Entry 9O5U (electron microscopy, 2.75 A resolution); this record covers chains A and B of the 4 polymer chains in the assembly.

== Chain A (and B) ==
Name: Neuraminidase
Organism: Siamese algae-eater influenza-like virus
Notes: EC 3.2.1.18; chain B of this document is another copy of the same molecule, construct and numbering; everything in this record applies to it too
Reference sequence: A0A866VZH7 (A0A866VZH7_9ORTO); residues -9 to 458 here correspond to UniProt positions 1-468 (UniProt number = residue number + 10)
Sequence (468 residues; numbered -9 to 458; the number before each row is that of its first residue; numbers below 1 keep their minus sign (Met-9 is residue -9)):
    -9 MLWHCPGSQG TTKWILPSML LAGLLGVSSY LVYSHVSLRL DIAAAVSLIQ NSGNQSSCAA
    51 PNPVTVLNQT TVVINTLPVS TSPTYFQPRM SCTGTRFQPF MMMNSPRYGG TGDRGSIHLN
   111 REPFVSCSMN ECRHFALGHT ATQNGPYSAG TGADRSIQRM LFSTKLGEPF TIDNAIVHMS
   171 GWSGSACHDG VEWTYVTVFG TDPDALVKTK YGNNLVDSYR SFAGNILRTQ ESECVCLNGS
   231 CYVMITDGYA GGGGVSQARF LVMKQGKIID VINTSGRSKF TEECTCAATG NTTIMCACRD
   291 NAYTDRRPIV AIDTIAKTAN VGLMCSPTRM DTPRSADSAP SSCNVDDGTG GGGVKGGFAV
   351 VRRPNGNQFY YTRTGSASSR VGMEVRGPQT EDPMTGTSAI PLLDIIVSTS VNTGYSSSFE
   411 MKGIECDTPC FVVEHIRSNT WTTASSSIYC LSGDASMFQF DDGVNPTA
Unresolved in the structure: -9 to 72
Disulfide bonds: Cys82-Cys416, Cys117-Cys122, Cys177-Cys224, Cys226-Cys231, Cys274-Cys288, Cys276-Cys286, Cys315-Cys333, Cys420-Cys440
Glycans and other covalent adducts: N-acetylglucosamine (NAG) linked to Asn281
From the paper describing this entry:
  - post-translational modification sites: Asn281

== Chain A / chain B interface ==
Pairs across the interface (76):
  Gly100(A) with Arg104(B), hydrogen bond (backbone-side chain)
  Thr101(A) with Arg104(B), hydrogen bond (backbone-side chain)
  Asp103(A) with Arg104(B), hydrogen bond (backbone-side chain)
  Arg104(A) with Arg104(B)
  Gly105(A) with Arg104(B)
  Ser106(A) with Arg104(B)
  His108(A) with Tyr98(B)
  His129(A) with Arg97(B), hydrogen bond (backbone-side chain)
  Thr130(A) with Asn94(B); Arg97(B), hydrogen bond (backbone-side chain); Tyr98(B)
  Ala131(A) with Tyr98(B)
  Thr132(A) with Asp103(B), hydrogen bond
  Asn134(A) with Gly102(B); Asp103(B); Arg104(B), hydrogen bond (backbone-side chain)
  Gly135(A) with Asp103(B)
  Pro136(A) with Gly99(B); Asp103(B); Ala458(B)
  Tyr137(A) with Arg97(B); Gly453(B); Val454(B); Asn455(B), hydrogen bond (side chain-backbone); Ala458(B)
  Ile147(A) with Phe448(B), hydrophobic; Gln449(B); Phe450(B), hydrophobic
  Gln148(A) with Asn94(B), hydrogen bond; Arg97(B), hydrogen bond; Phe450(B); Asp451(B), hydrogen bond (side chain-backbone); Asp452(B), hydrogen bond (side chain-backbone)
  Met150(A) with Met92(B), hydrophobic
  Ile162(A) with Pro159(B)
  Asp163(A) with Thr161(B), hydrogen bond; Asp163(B); Asn164(B)
  Ile166(A) with Lys155(B); Gly157(B); Glu158(B)
  Val167(A) with Met91(B); Gly157(B), hydrogen bond (backbone-backbone)
  His168(A) with Phe90(B); Met91(B)
  Met169(A) with Phe90(B); Met91(B)
  Ser170(A) with Phe90(B), hydrogen bond (backbone-backbone); Met91(B); Met92(B), hydrogen bond
  Phe189(A) with Pro89(B), hydrophobic; Phe448(B), hydrophobic
  Gly190(A) with Phe448(B)
  Thr191(A) with Met447(B); Phe448(B)
  Asp194(A) with Ala445(B); Ser446(B), hydrogen bond
  Leu196(A) with Gln88(B); Ser442(B); Ala445(B), hydrophobic
  Lys198(A) with Pro89(B)
  Tyr201(A) with Ile414(B), hydrophobic
  Gly202(A) with Asn120(B)
  Asn203(A) with Asn120(B); Glu121(B); Cys122(B)
  Asn204(A) with Met119(B), hydrogen bond (side chain-backbone); Met411(B); Lys412(B), hydrogen bond (side chain-backbone); Gly413(B)
  Leu205(A) with Met411(B), hydrogen bond (backbone-side chain); Thr418(B); Cys440(B), hydrophobic
  Ser208(A) with Ser442(B); Gly443(B), hydrogen bond (side chain-backbone)
  Arg210(A) with Asp444(B), salt bridge
Interface residues without a listed pair, chain A (43 interface residues in all): Gly102, Ser146, Ala165, Lys200, Gln255
Interface residues without a listed pair, chain B (49 interface residues in all): Pro96, Gly105, Ser118, Leu156, Leu441

== In short ==
43 residues of chain A and 49 residues of chain B are in contact, with 21 hydrogen bonds and 1 salt bridge.
Polar contacts include Arg210(A)-Asp444(B), Gly100(A)-Arg104(B) and Thr101(A)-Arg104(B). N-acetylglucosamine
is covalently linked to Asn281(A). The paper reports a modification site at Asn281(A).
Both chains are Neuraminidase (Siamese algae-eater influenza-like virus). Entry 9O5U (CryoEM structure of
Siamese algae-eater influenza-like virus (SAEILV) NA) was determined by electron microscopy (same publication
as 9O5W).
